4LHX - chains A and E of the 3 polymer chains in the assembly; structure by X-ray diffraction, 3.05 A resolution.

== Chain A ==
Name: Ras-related protein Rab-8A
Organism: Homo sapiens
UniProt: P61006 (RAB8A_HUMAN); residue numbers follow UniProt; this construct covers 1-184
Chain sequence (186 residues; each row starts with the number of its first residue; numbers below 1 keep their minus sign (Gly-1 is residue -1)):
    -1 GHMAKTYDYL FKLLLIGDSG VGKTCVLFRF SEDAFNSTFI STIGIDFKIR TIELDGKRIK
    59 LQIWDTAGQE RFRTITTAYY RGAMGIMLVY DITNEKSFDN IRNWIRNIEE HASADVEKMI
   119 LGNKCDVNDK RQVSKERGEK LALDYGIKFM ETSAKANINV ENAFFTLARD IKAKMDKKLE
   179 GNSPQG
Unresolved in the structure: -1 to 2, 178-184
Differences from the reference sequence: expression tag (-1 to 0)
Curated features (UniProtKB/Swiss-Prot):
  - motif: Asp31 to Phe45 (Switch 1), Asp63 to Gly80 (Switch 2)
  - binding site (GTP): Ser17, Gly18, Val19, Gly20, Lys21, Thr22, Cys23, Ser35, Ser39, Thr40, Gly66, Asn121, Lys122, Asp124, Ala152, Lys153
  - binding site (Mg(2+)): Thr22, Thr40, Asp63
  - modified residue: Thr72 (Phosphothreonine), Ser181 (Phosphoserine)
  - mutagenesis: Thr22 (T22N: Loss of interaction with MICAL1. Loss of GRAF1/ARHGAP26 and GRAF2/ARHGAP10 tubular localization. Loss of E-cadherin and MMP14 export. Stimulates interaction with RPGR), Gln67 (Q67L: Probable constitutively active mutant locked in the active GTP-bound form. Stimulates interaction with MICALL1. Increased WDR44-positive tubulation ...), Thr72 (T72A: Loss of phosphorylation. No effect on the binding of GDP or GTP. Localizes primarily to the Golgi complex but does not affect membrane localization ...)
Reported in the primary citation:
  - binding site for sulfate ion: Lys21
  - conformationally variable residues (loop rearrangement): Asp63
  - contacts within the chain: Lys21-Asp63

== Chain E ==
Name: Rab-3A-interacting protein
Organism: Homo sapiens
UniProt: Q96QF0 (RAB3I_HUMAN); residues 157-232 here correspond to UniProt positions 173-248 (UniProt number = residue number + 16)
Chain sequence (78 residues; each row starts with the number of its first residue):
   155 GPGYERLKEE LAKAQRELKL KDEECERLSK VRDQLGQELE ELTASLFEEA HKMVREANIK
   215 QATAEKQLKE AQGKIDVL
Unresolved in the structure: 155-156
Differences from the reference sequence: expression tag (155-156)

== How chain A and chain E interact ==
Contacting residue pairs - 25 pairs, chain A then chain E:
  Lys10(A) - Glu194(E)  salt bridge
  Ser35(A) - His205(E)
  Ser35(A) - Asn212(E)
  Phe37(A) - His205(E)
  Ile43(A) - Phe201(E)  hydrophobic
  Asp44(A) - Phe201(E)
  Asp44(A) - His205(E)  salt bridge
  Phe45(A) - Ala198(E)  hydrophobic
  Phe45(A) - Phe201(E)  hydrophobic
  Phe45(A) - Glu202(E)
  Phe45(A) - His205(E)
  Lys46(A) - His205(E)
  Ile47(A) - Glu202(E)
  Trp62(A) - Glu194(E)
  Trp62(A) - Thr197(E)
  Trp62(A) - Ala198(E)
  Trp62(A) - Phe201(E)  hydrophobic
  Ile73(A) - Leu193(E)  hydrophobic
  Ala76(A) - Glu194(E)
  Tyr77(A) - Glu194(E)
  Tyr77(A) - Thr197(E)  hydrogen bond
  Arg79(A) - Ser183(E)  hydrogen bond
  Arg79(A) - Arg186(E)
  Arg79(A) - Asp187(E)  salt bridge
  Gly80(A) - Glu194(E)
Also at the interface, not in a pair above, chain A (16 interface residues in all): Phe33, Thr36
Also at the interface, not in a pair above, chain E (14 interface residues in all): Gly190, Ala204, Val208
The authors on this interface:
  - interface residues, chain E: Asp187(E)

== Summary ==
Chain A and chain E form an interface of 16 and 14 residues respectively; the contacts include 2 hydrogen
bonds and 3 salt bridges. Polar contacts include Lys10(A)-Glu194(E), Asp44(A)-His205(E) and
Arg79(A)-Asp187(E). From the paper: a binding site for sulfate ion at Lys21(A); the interface residue
Asp187(E).
Chain A is Ras-related protein Rab-8A and chain E is Rab-3A-interacting protein, both from Homo sapiens; the
structure, Crystal structure of nucleotide-free Rab8:Rabin8, was determined by X-ray diffraction (same
publication as 4LHV, 4LHW, 4LHY, 4LHZ and 4LI0).
